Entry 7WD0 (electron microscopy, 3.30 A resolution); this record covers chains A and B of the 7 polymer chains in the assembly.

# Chain A (and B)
Name: Spike glycoprotein
Organism: Severe acute respiratory syndrome coronavirus 2
Notes: chain B of this document is another copy of the same molecule, construct and numbering; everything in this record applies to it too
UniProtKB: P0DTC2 (SPIKE_SARS2); numbering as in UniProt; present here: 1-241, 245-1206
Sequence (1258 residues; numbered 1 to 1261; 3 numbers in that range are skipped by the numbering (no residue carries them; nothing is unmodelled there); the number before each row is that of its first residue):
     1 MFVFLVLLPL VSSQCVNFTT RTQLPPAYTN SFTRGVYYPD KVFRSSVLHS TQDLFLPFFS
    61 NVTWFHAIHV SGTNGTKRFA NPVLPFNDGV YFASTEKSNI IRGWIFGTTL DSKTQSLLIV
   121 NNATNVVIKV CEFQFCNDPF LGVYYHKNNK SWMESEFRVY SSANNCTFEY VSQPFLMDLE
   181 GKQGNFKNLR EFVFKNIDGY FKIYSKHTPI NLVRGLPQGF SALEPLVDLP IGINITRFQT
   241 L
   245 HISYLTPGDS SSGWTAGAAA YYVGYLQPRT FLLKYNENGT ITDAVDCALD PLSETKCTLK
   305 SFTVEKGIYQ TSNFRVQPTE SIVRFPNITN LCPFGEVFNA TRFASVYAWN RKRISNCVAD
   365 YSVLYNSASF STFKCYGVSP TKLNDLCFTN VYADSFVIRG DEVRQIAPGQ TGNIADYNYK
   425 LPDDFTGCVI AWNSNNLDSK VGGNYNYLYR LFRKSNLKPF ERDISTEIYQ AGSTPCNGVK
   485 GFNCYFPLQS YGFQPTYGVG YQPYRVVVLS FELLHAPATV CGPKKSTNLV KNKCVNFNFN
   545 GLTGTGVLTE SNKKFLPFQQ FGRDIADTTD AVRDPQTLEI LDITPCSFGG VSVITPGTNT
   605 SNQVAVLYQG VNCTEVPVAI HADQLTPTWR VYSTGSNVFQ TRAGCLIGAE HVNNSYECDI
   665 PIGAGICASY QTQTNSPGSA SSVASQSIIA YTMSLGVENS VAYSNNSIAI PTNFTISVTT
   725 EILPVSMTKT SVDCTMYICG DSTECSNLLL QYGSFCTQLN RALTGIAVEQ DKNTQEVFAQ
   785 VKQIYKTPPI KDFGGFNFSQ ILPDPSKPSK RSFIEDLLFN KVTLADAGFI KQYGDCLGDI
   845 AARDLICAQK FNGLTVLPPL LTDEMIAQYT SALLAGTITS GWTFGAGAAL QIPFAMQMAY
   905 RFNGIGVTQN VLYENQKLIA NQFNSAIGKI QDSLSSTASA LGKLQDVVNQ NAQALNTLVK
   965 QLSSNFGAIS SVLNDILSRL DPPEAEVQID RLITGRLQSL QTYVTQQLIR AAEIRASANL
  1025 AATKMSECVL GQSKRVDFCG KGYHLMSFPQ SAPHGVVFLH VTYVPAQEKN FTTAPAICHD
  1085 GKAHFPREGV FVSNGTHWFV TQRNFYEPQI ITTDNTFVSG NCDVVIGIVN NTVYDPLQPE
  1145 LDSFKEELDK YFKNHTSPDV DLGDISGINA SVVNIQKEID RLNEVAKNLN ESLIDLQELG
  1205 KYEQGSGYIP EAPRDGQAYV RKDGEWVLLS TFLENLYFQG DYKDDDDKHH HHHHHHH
Disordered / not traced: 1-13, 70-76, 248-254, 621-640, 677-688, 828-847, 1162-1261
Disulfide bonds: Cys131-Cys166, Cys291-Cys301, Cys336-Cys361, Cys379-Cys432, Cys391-Cys525, Cys480-Cys488, Cys538-Cys590, Cys617-Cys649, Cys662-Cys671, Cys738-Cys760, Cys743-Cys749, Cys1032-Cys1043, Cys1082-Cys1126
Sequence notes: variant Phe18 (Leu in P0DTC2), Ala80 (Asp in P0DTC2), Gly215 (Asp in P0DTC2), Ile246 (Arg in P0DTC2), Asn417 (Lys in P0DTC2), Lys484 (Glu in P0DTC2), Tyr501 (Asn in P0DTC2), Gly614 (Asp in P0DTC2), Gly682 (Arg in P0DTC2), Ser683 (Arg in P0DTC2), Ser685 (Arg in P0DTC2), Val701 (Ala in P0DTC2), Pro986 (Lys in P0DTC2), Pro987 (Val in P0DTC2); expression tag (1207-1261)
UniProt features mapped onto this chain:
  - region: Asn280 to Cys301 (Putative superantigen), Arg403 to Asp405 (Integrin-binding motif), Asn448 to Phe456 (Immunodominant HLA epitope recognized by the CD8+), Pro681, Ala684 (Putative superantigen), Ser816 to Tyr837 (Fusion peptide 1), Lys835 to Phe855 (Fusion peptide 2), Asp1163 to Glu1202 (Heptad repeat 2)
  - site: Arg815, Ser816 (Cleavage)
  - glycosylation: Asn17 (N-linked (GlcNAc...) (complex) asparagine), Asn61 (N-linked (GlcNAc...) (hybrid) asparagine), Asn74 (N-linked (GlcNAc...) (complex) asparagine), Asn122 (N-linked (GlcNAc...) (hybrid) asparagine), Asn149 (N-linked (GlcNAc...) (complex) asparagine), Asn165 (N-linked (GlcNAc...) (complex) asparagine), Asn234 (N-linked (GlcNAc...) (high mannose) asparagine), Asn282 (N-linked (GlcNAc...) (complex) asparagine), Thr323 (O-linked (GalNAc) threonine), Ser325 (O-linked (HexNAc...) serine), Asn331 (N-linked (GlcNAc...) (complex) asparagine), Asn343 (N-linked (GlcNAc...) (complex) asparagine), Asn603 (N-linked (GlcNAc...) (hybrid) asparagine), Asn616 (N-linked (GlcNAc...) (complex) asparagine), Asn657 (N-linked (GlcNAc...) (complex) asparagine), Thr676 (O-linked (GlcNAc...) threonine), Thr678 (O-linked (GlcNAc...) threonine), Asn709 (N-linked (GlcNAc...) (high mannose) asparagine), Asn717 (N-linked (GlcNAc...) (hybrid) asparagine), Asn801 (N-linked (GlcNAc...) (hybrid) asparagine) and 6 more in UniProt
  - natural variant: Leu5 (L5F: In strain: Iota/B.1.526), Ser13 (S13I: In strain: Epsilon/B.1.427/B.1.429), Phe18 (L18F: In strain: Beta/B.1.351, Gamma/P.1 and 1 more; this construct carries the variant), Thr19 (T19I: In strain: Omicron/BQ.1.1, Omicron/XBB.1.5 and 1 more; T19R: In strain: Delta/B.1.617.2, Omicron/BA.2 and 4 more), Thr20 (T20N: In strain: Gamma/P.1), Leu24 to Ala27 (sequence variant, change not given here; In strain: Omicron/BA.2, Omicron/BA.2.12.1 and 6 more), Pro26 (P26S: In strain: Gamma/P.1), Gln52 (Q52H: In strain: Omicron/EG.5.1), Ala67 (A67V: In strain: Eta/B.1.525, Omicron/BA.1), His69 to Val70 (deletion: In strain: Alpha/B.1.1.7, Eta/B.1.525 and 5 more), Gly75 (G75V: In strain: Lambda/C.37), Thr76 (T76I: In strain: Lambda/C.37), 81 further natural variant entries in UniProt
  - mutagenesis: His69 to Val70 (Increased incorporation of cleaved spike into virions), Asn121 (N121Q: Partial loss of biliverdin affinity), Arg190 (R190K: Partial loss of biliverdin affinity), Asn234 (N234Q: Increased resistance to neutralizing antibodies), Asn331 (N331Q: Reduced viral infectivity), Asn343 (N343Q: Reduced viral infectivity), Leu452 (L452R: Increased resistance to neutralizing antibodies. Decreases HLA binding to NF9 epitope. Increased binding affinity to human ACE2), Tyr453 (Y453F: Decreased HLA binding to NF9 epitope. Increased binding affinity to human ACE2), Ala475 (A475V: Increased resistance to neutralizing antibodies), Val483 (V483A: Increased resistance to neutralizing antibodies), Phe490 (F490L: Increased resistance to neutralizing antibodies and human covalescent sera neutralization), Gln493 (Q493N: Reduced host ACE2-binding affinity in vitro; Q493Y: Reduced host ACE2-binding affinity in vitro), 9 further mutagenesis entries in UniProt

# Chain A / chain B interface
Pairs across the interface - 119 pairs, chain A then chain B:
  Tyr38(A) - Phe562(B)  hydrophobic
  Lys41(A) - Phe562(B)
  Lys41(A) - Gln563(B)
  Lys41(A) - Gln564(B)
  Lys41(A) - Phe565(B)
  Val42(A) - Phe565(B)
  Val42(A) - Arg567(B)
  Phe43(A) - Lys558(B)
  Phe43(A) - Gln563(B)
  Phe43(A) - Phe565(B)  hydrogen bond (backbone-backbone)
  Phe43(A) - Gly566(B)
  Phe43(A) - Arg567(B)  hydrogen bond (backbone-backbone)
  Arg44(A) - Arg567(B)
  Val47(A) - Ile569(B)  hydrophobic
  His49(A) - Arg567(B)  hydrogen bond
  Phe168(A) - Asn360(B)
  Glu169(A) - Asn360(B)  hydrogen bond (backbone-side chain)
  Glu224(A) - Phe562(B)
  Pro225(A) - Phe562(B)
  Asn282(A) - Lys558(B)  hydrogen bond (backbone-side chain)
  Asn282(A) - Leu560(B)
  Asp737(A) - Asn317(B)  hydrogen bond
  Met740(A) - Arg319(B)
  Met740(A) - Phe592(B)  hydrophobic
  Gln755(A) - Ser968(B)
  Gln755(A) - Asn969(B)
  Gln755(A) - Phe970(B)
  Gln755(A) - Gly971(B)
  Tyr756(A) - Gln965(B)
  Ser758(A) - Gln965(B)
  Phe759(A) - Gln1002(B)
  Phe759(A) - Thr1006(B)
  Gln762(A) - Thr961(B)
  Gln762(A) - Gln965(B)
  Gln762(A) - Thr1006(B)
  Glu773(A) - Glu1017(B)
  Lys786(A) - Leu699(B)
  Lys786(A) - Gly700(B)
  Gln787(A) - Val701(B)  hydrogen bond (side chain-backbone)
  Gln787(A) - Glu702(B)
  Gln787(A) - Asn703(B)
  Ile788(A) - Leu699(B)
  Ile788(A) - Glu702(B)
  Ile788(A) - Asn703(B)
  Lys790(A) - Glu702(B)
  Pro792(A) - Tyr707(B)  hydrophobic
  Asp796(A) - Tyr707(B)  hydrogen bond (backbone-side chain)
  Asp796(A) - Asn709(B)  hydrogen bond
  Phe797(A) - Tyr707(B)
  Lys854(A) - Phe592(B)
  Phe855(A) - Pro589(B)
  Gly857(A) - Phe592(B)
  Pro863(A) - Ala668(B)  hydrogen bond (backbone-backbone)
  Leu864(A) - Pro665(B)  hydrophobic
  Leu864(A) - Gly669(B)  hydrogen bond (backbone-backbone)
  Thr866(A) - Arg646(B)
  Thr866(A) - Ala668(B)
  Thr866(A) - Gly669(B)
  Met869(A) - Gly669(B)
  Met869(A) - Met697(B)  hydrophobic
  Met869(A) - Leu699(B)  hydrophobic
  Gln872(A) - Leu699(B)
  Tyr873(A) - Leu699(B)
  Thr883(A) - Val705(B)
  Trp886(A) - Tyr1047(B)
  Gly889(A) - Asp1041(B)
  Ala890(A) - Lys1045(B)  hydrogen bond (backbone-side chain)
  Ala890(A) - Gly1046(B)
  Gly891(A) - Lys1045(B)
  Ala892(A) - Glu1072(B)
  Leu894(A) - Ala713(B)  hydrophobic
  Leu894(A) - Pro715(B)  hydrophobic
  Leu894(A) - Glu1072(B)
  Gln895(A) - Ala706(B)
  Gln895(A) - Ser711(B)
  Gln895(A) - Ile712(B)
  Gln895(A) - Ala713(B)  hydrogen bond (backbone-backbone)
  Gln895(A) - Asn1074(B)  hydrogen bond
  Pro897(A) - Asn709(B)
  Pro897(A) - Ser711(B)
  Phe898(A) - Tyr707(B)
  Met900(A) - Pro1079(B)  hydrophobic
  Tyr904(A) - Arg1107(B)
  Thr912(A) - Phe1121(B)
  Gln913(A) - Phe1089(B)
  Gln913(A) - Pro1090(B)  hydrogen bond (side chain-backbone)
  Asn914(A) - Phe1089(B)
  Asn914(A) - Phe1121(B)
  Asn914(A) - Ser1123(B)  hydrogen bond
  Tyr917(A) - Phe1089(B)  hydrophobic
  Tyr917(A) - Val1128(B)
  Glu918(A) - Ser1123(B)
  Glu918(A) - Gly1124(B)
  Glu918(A) - Val1128(B)
  Gln920(A) - Ile1130(B)
  Val963(A) - Ala570(B)  hydrophobic
  Gln1005(A) - Thr1006(B)
  Thr1009(A) - Thr1009(B)
  Leu1012(A) - Gln1010(B)
  Leu1012(A) - Ile1013(B)  hydrophobic
  Arg1019(A) - Glu1017(B)
  Thr1027(A) - Arg1039(B)
  Ser1030(A) - Val1040(B)
  Glu1031(A) - Arg1039(B)  salt bridge
  Leu1034(A) - Asp1041(B)
  Gly1035(A) - Val1040(B)
  Arg1039(A) - Arg1039(B)
  Arg1091(A) - Arg1091(B)
  Glu1111(A) - Ser1123(B)
  Glu1144(A) - Leu1141(B)
  Glu1144(A) - Leu1145(B)
  Phe1148(A) - Phe1148(B)  hydrophobic
  Phe1148(A) - Leu1152(B)  hydrophobic
  Leu1152(A) - Leu1152(B)  hydrophobic
  Tyr1155(A) - Phe1156(B)  hydrophobic
  Phe1156(A) - Phe1156(B)  hydrophobic
  His1159(A) - Phe1156(B)
  His1159(A) - His1159(B)
  His1159(A) - Thr1160(B)
Other interface residues (no listed pair), chain A (84 interface residues in all): Leu48, Gly283, Gly757, Tyr789, Ala852, Thr859, Pro862, Ile896, Asn978, Gln1036, Glu1151
Other interface residues (no listed pair), chain B (79 interface residues in all): Thr547, Phe559, Asp568, Gly667, Ile670, Ser708, Val1068, Thr1077, Lys1149

# Summary
84 residues of chain A and 79 residues of chain B are in contact; the contacts include 16 hydrogen bonds and 1
salt bridge. Polar contacts include Glu1031(A)-Arg1039(B), His49(A)-Arg567(B) and Glu169(A)-Asn360(B). Curated
annotation (UniProt) lists 21 mutagenesis sites on chain A.
Both chains are Spike glycoprotein (Severe acute respiratory syndrome coronavirus 2). Entry 7WD0 (SARS-CoV-2
Beta spike in complex with two S5D2 Fabs) was determined by electron microscopy together with 7WCR, 7WCZ,
7WD7, 7WD8, 7WD9 and 7WDF from the same study.
